PDB entry 7JSX | electron microscopy, 2.06 A resolution | chains A and O of the 24 polymer chains in the assembly

== Chain A (and O) ==
Protein: Ribulose bisphosphate carboxylase large chain
Organism: Chlamydomonas reinhardtii
Notes: EC 4.1.1.39; chain O of this document is another copy of the same molecule, construct and numbering; everything in this record applies to it too
UniProtKB: A0A218N8A3 (A0A218N8A3_CHLRE); numbering as in UniProt (aligned over 1-475)
Sequence (475 residues; numbered 1 to 475; the number before each row is that of its first residue):
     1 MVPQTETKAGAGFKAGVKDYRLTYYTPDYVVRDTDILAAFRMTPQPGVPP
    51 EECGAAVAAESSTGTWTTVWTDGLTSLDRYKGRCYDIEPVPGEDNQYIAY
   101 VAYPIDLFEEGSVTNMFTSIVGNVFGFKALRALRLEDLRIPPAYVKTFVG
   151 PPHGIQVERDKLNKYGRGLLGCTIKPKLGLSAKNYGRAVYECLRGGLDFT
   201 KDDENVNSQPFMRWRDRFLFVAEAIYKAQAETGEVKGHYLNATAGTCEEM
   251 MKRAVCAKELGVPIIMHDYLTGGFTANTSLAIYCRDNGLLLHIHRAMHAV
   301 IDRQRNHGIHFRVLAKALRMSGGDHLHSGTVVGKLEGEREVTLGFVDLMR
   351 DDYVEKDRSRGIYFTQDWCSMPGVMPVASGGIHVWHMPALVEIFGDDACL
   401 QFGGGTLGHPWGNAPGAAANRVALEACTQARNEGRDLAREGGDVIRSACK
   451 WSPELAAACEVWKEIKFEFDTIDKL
Disordered / not traced: 1-17, 462-475
Modified residues: Cys256 (S-methylcysteine; SMC)

== Chain A / chain O interface ==
Pairs across the interface - 12 pairs, chain A then chain O:
  Thr34(A) with Pro142(O)
  Arg79(A) with Ser370(O)
  Asp106(A) with Ser370(O), hydrogen bond
  Glu110(A) with Lys146(O), salt bridge
  Pro142(A) with Thr34(O)
  Ala143(A) with Ala143(O), hydrophobic; Lys146(O)
  Lys146(A) with Glu110(O), salt bridge; Ala143(O); Thr147(O)
  Thr147(A) with Lys146(O)
  Ser370(A) with Asp106(O), hydrogen bond
Other interface residues (no listed pair), chain A (12 interface residues in all): Asp33, Ile105, Cys369
Other interface residues (no listed pair), chain O (11 interface residues in all): Asp33, Ile105, Cys369

== In short ==
The interface between chain A and chain O involves 12 residues on one side and 11 on the other, with 2
hydrogen bonds and 2 salt bridges. Polar contacts include Glu110(A)-Lys146(O) and Asp106(A)-Ser370(O).
Both chains are Ribulose bisphosphate carboxylase large chain (Chlamydomonas reinhardtii). Entry 7JSX
(EPYC1(106-135) peptide-bound Rubisco) was determined by electron microscopy, deposited together with 7JFO and
7JN4.
